4L5H - chain A; structure by X-ray diffraction, 1.80 A resolution.

# Chain A
Name: VVTL1
From: Vitis vinifera
UniProt: O04708 (O04708_VITVI); numbering as in UniProt (aligned over 25-222)
Chain sequence (198 residues; each row starts with the number of its first residue):
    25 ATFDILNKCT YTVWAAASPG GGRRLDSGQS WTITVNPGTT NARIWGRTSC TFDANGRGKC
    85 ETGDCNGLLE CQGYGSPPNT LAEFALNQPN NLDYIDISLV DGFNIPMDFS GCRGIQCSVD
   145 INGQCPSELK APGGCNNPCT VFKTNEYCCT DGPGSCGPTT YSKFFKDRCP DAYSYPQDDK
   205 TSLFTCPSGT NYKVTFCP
Disulfides: Cys33-Cys221, Cys74-Cys84, Cys89-Cys95, Cys136-Cys210, Cys141-Cys193, Cys149-Cys159, Cys163-Cys172, Cys173-Cys180

# In short
Chain A is VVTL1 (Vitis vinifera); the structure, Structure of haze forming proteins in white wines: Vitis
vinifera thaumatin-like proteins, was determined by X-ray diffraction (same publication as 4MBT and 4JRU).
